Entry 9DFG (X-ray diffraction, 2.42 A resolution); this record covers chain A.

[Chain A]
Name: PrnB
From: Flavobacteriales bacterium
Sequence (370 residues; each row starts with the number of its first residue; numbers below 1 keep their minus sign (Met-19 is residue -19)):
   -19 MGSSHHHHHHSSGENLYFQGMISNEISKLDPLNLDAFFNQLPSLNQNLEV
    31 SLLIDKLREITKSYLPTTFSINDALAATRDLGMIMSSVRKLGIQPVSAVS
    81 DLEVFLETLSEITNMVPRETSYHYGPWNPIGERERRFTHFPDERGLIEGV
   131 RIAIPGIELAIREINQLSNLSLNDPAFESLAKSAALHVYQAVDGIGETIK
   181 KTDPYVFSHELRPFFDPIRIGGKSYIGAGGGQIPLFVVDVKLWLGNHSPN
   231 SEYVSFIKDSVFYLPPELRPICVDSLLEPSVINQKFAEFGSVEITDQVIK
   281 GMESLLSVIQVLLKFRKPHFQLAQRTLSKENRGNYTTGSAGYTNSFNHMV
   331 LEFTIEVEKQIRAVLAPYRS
Disordered / not traced: -19 to -1, 349-350
Metal / ion sites: heme Fe: His299 (together with 7-chlorotryptophan)
Ligand contacts:
  - 7-chlorotryptophan (CTE): Ser101, Tyr104, Leu126, Val130, Phe187, Phe195, Ala208, Gly209, Gly210, Gly211, Gly318, Ser319
  - heme (HEM): Leu126, Gly129, Val130, Ala133, Ile175, Thr178, Thr182, Phe187, Gly210, Gly211, Ile213, Leu215, Tyr233, Phe295, Arg296, His299, Leu302, Ala303, Thr306, Leu307, Thr317, Gly318, Ser319, Ala320, Gly321, Tyr322, Thr323, Phe326, Asn327, Val330
What the authors report for this chain:
  - binding site for 7-chlorotryptophan: Gly210, Gly211, Ser319
  - conformationally variable residues (order/disorder transition): Arg312 to Thr323

[Overview]
Chain A binds heme and 7-chlorotryptophan. The paper reports a binding site for 7-chlorotryptophan at Gly210,
Gly211 and Ser319; conformational variability at Arg312.
Chain A is PrnB (Flavobacteriales bacterium); the structure, Crystal structure of PrnB in complex with
7-Cl-Trp, was determined by X-ray diffraction, deposited together with 9DFI, 9DFL, 9DFM and 9EA1.
